9DQK - chains E and K of the 14 polymer chains in the assembly; structure by X-ray diffraction, 2.75 A resolution.

[Chain E (and K)]
Molecule: ATP-dependent Clp protease proteolytic subunit, mitochondrial
From: Homo sapiens
Notes: EC 3.4.21.92; chain K of this document is another copy of the same molecule, construct and numbering; everything in this record applies to it too
UniProt: Q16740 (CLPP_HUMAN); residue numbers follow UniProt; this construct covers 1-277
Sequence (277 residues; numbered 1 to 277; the number before each row is that of its first residue):
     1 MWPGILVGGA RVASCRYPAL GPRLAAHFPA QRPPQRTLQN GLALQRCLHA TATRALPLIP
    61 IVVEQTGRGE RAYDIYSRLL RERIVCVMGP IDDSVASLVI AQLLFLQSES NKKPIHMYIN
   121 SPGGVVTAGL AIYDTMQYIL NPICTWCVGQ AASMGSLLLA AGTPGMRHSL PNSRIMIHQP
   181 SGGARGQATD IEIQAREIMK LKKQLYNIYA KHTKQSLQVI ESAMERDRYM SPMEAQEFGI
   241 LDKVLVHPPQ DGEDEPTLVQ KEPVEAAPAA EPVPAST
Unresolved in the structure: 1-57, 62-72, 249-277 (chain K: 1-58, 62-73, 249-277)
Sequence notes: engineered mutation E192 (Ala in Q16740), R196 (Glu in Q16740)
Curated features (UniProtKB/Swiss-Prot):
  - active site: S153 (Nucleophile), H178
  - modified residue: K200 (N6-succinyllysine), K211 (N6-acetyllysine)
  - natural variant: T145 (T145P: In PRLTS3), C147 (C147S: In PRLTS3), Y229 (Y229D: In PRLTS3)
  - mutagenesis: L58 to I61 (Abolishes protease activity), S153 (S153A/C: Abolishes protease activity)
From the paper describing this entry:
  - catalytic residues: S153, H178, D227
  - mutagenesis - A192E/E196R (21-fold): increased stability
  - mutagenesis - A192E/E196R: increased catalytic activity
  - self-association interface (contacts with another copy of this molecule); pairs are residue here / residue on that copy: D190-R226 (salt bridge)

[Chain E / chain K interface]
Residue-residue contacts (43):
  Q179(E) - Q187(K)
  Q179(E) - A188(K)  hydrogen bond (side chain-backbone)
  Q179(E) - T189(K)  hydrogen bond (side chain-backbone)
  P180(E) - Q187(K)
  P180(E) - A188(K)  hydrogen bond (backbone-backbone)
  S181(E) - G186(K)
  S181(E) - Q187(K)
  G182(E) - R185(K)
  G182(E) - G186(K)  hydrogen bond (backbone-backbone)
  G182(E) - I191(K)
  G183(E) - A184(K)
  G183(E) - R185(K)
  G183(E) - I191(K)
  A184(E) - G183(K)
  A184(E) - A184(K)  hydrogen bond (backbone-backbone)
  R185(E) - G182(K)
  G186(E) - S181(K)
  G186(E) - G182(K)  hydrogen bond (backbone-backbone)
  Q187(E) - Q179(K)  hydrogen bond
  Q187(E) - P180(K)
  Q187(E) - S181(K)
  Q187(E) - E225(K)
  Q187(E) - R226(K)
  A188(E) - Q179(K)
  A188(E) - P180(K)  hydrogen bond (backbone-backbone)
  A188(E) - M199(K)
  A188(E) - K202(K)
  T189(E) - Q179(K)  hydrogen bond
  T189(E) - K202(K)  hydrogen bond
  T189(E) - E225(K)  hydrogen bond
  I191(E) - G182(K)
  I191(E) - I198(K)  hydrophobic
  E192(E) - A195(K)
  E192(E) - M199(K)
  A195(E) - A195(K)  hydrophobic
  I198(E) - A188(K)  hydrophobic
  I198(E) - I191(K)  hydrophobic
  M199(E) - A188(K)
  M199(E) - E192(K)
  K202(E) - A188(K)
  K202(E) - T189(K)  hydrogen bond
  E225(E) - Q187(K)
  E225(E) - T189(K)  hydrogen bond
Other interface residues (no listed pair), chain E (19 interface residues in all): D227

[Overview]
The chain E/chain K interface involves 19 residues from each chain; the contacts include 13 hydrogen bonds.
Polar pairs include Q179(E)-A188(K), Q179(E)-T189(K) and Q187(E)-Q179(K). UniProt lists active-site residues
S153(E) and H178(E) and 5 mutagenesis sites on chain E. The paper reports catalytic residues S153(E), H178(E)
and D227(E); A192E/E196R of chain E increase stability.
Both chains are ATP-dependent Clp protease proteolytic subunit, mitochondrial (Homo sapiens). Entry 9DQK
(human ClpP - Apo - A192E / E196R) was determined by X-ray diffraction, deposited together with 9DQL, 9DKV and
9DKW.
